PDB entry 8ZJT | electron microscopy, 3.20 A resolution | chains A and J of the 10 polymer chains in the assembly

[Chain A]
Protein: Histone H3.2
Source organism: Homo sapiens
UniProtKB: Q71DI3 (H32_HUMAN); numbering as in UniProt (aligned over 1-136)
Chain sequence (138 residues; each row starts with the number of its first residue; numbers below 1 keep their minus sign (Gly-1 is residue -1)):
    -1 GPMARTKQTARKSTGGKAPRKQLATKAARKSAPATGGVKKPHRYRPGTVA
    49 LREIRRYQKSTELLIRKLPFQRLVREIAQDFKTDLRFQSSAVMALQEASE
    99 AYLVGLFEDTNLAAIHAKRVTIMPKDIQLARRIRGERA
Disordered / not traced: -1 to 37, 136
Differences from the reference sequence: expression tag (-1 to 0); conflict Ala111 (Cys in Q71DI3)
Swiss-Prot annotation at these positions:
  - modified residue: Arg3 (Asymmetric dimethylarginine), Thr4 (Phosphothreonine), Lys5 (Allysine), Gln6 (5-glutamyl dopamine), Thr7 (Phosphothreonine), Arg9 (Citrulline), Lys10 (N6,N6,N6-trimethyllysine), Ser11 (ADP-ribosylserine), Thr12 (Phosphothreonine), Lys15 (N6-(2-hydroxyisobutyryl)lysine), Arg18 (Asymmetric dimethylarginine), Lys19 (N6-(2-hydroxyisobutyryl)lysine), Lys24 (N6-(2-hydroxyisobutyryl)lysine), Arg27 (Citrulline), Lys28 (N6,N6,N6-trimethyllysine), Ser29 (ADP-ribosylserine), Lys37 (N6,N6,N6-trimethyllysine), Lys38 (N6-methyllysine), Tyr42 (Phosphotyrosine), Lys57 (N6,N6,N6-trimethyllysine) and 8 more in UniProt
  - lipidation: Lys19 (N6-decanoyllysine)

[Chain J]
Molecule: 147-nt DNA strand
Source organism: synthetic construct
Sequence (147 nucleotides; numbered 1 to 147; the number before each row is that of its first residue):
     1 ATCCTCTTCCGATCTGCTTACCCAAGCGGCATGACCGTGAACCACCTCAC
    51 CAACCCACGCGTTACTATGCCCAGTCGGCTCTATTCATCGAAGGGATCAT
   101 GCTTGCACCCTAACCAAGATCGGAAGAGCGTCGTGTAACGTGTGGAT
Disordered / not traced: 1-7, 147

[How chain A and chain J interact]
Residue-residue contacts (25; chain A residue first):
  His40(A) with DA20(J), phosphate contact
  Arg41(A) with DT97(J), hydrogen bond to the base; DC98(J), sugar contact
  Tyr42(A) with DC21(J), sugar contact; DT97(J), sugar contact; DC98(J), hydrogen bond to the phosphate
  Pro44(A) with DA96(J), phosphate contact; DT97(J), sugar contact
  Gly45(A) with DA96(J), hydrogen bond to the phosphate; DT97(J), hydrogen bond to the phosphate
  Thr46(A) with DT97(J), hydrogen bond to the phosphate
  Val47(A) with DT97(J), hydrogen bond to the phosphate; DC98(J), phosphate contact
  Ala48(A) with DT97(J), hydrogen bond to the phosphate
  Arg50(A) with DC21(J), salt bridge to the phosphate
  Arg54(A) with DC22(J), salt bridge to the phosphate
  Lys57(A) with DC23(J), salt bridge to the phosphate
  Arg64(A) with DG105(J), phosphate contact; DC106(J), phosphate contact
  Lys65(A) with DC106(J), hydrogen bond to the phosphate
  Leu66(A) with DG105(J), phosphate contact; DC106(J), hydrogen bond to the phosphate
  Pro67(A) with DG105(J), phosphate contact
  Arg70(A) with DG105(J), salt bridge to the phosphate
  Arg84(A) with DC115(J), sugar contact
Other interface residues (no listed pair), chain A (19 interface residues in all): Arg43, Lys116
Other interface residues (no listed pair), chain J (14 interface residues in all): DT19, DA87, DA113, DC114

[Overview]
19 residues of chain A and 14 residues of chain J are in contact; the contacts include 9 hydrogen bonds and 4
salt bridges. Among the polar pairs are Arg41(A)-DT97(J), Tyr42(A)-DC98(J) and Gly45(A)-DA96(J).
Chain A is Histone H3.2 (Homo sapiens) and chain J is a 147-nt DNA strand (synthetic construct); the
structure, Structure of free nucleosome, was determined by electron microscopy together with 8ZJR from the
same study.
